Entry 6XC3 (X-ray diffraction, 2.70 A resolution); this record covers chains A and B of the 5 polymer chains in the assembly.

Chain A:
Molecule: CC12.1 light chain
Source organism: Homo sapiens
Chain sequence (217 residues; each row starts with the number of its first residue; a row labelled like 95A-95B holds insertion residues (95A, then the next letters in order)):
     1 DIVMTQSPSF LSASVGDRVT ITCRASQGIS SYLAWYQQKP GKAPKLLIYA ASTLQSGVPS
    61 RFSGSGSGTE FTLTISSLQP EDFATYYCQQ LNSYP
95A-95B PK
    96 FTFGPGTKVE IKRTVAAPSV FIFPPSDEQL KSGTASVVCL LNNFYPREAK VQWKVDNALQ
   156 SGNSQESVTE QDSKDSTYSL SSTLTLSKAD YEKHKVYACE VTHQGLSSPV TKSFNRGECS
Not modelled in the structure: 214-215
Disulfide bonds: Cys23-Cys88, Cys134-Cys194

Chain B:
Molecule: CC12.1 heavy chain
Source organism: Homo sapiens
Chain sequence (220 residues; numbered 1 to 216 plus 4 insertion-coded residues; the number before each row is that of its first residue; a row labelled like 82A-82C holds insertion residues (82A, then the next letters in order)):
     1 EVQLVESGGG LIQPGGSLRL SCAASGLTVS SNYMSWVRQA PGKGLEWVSV IYSGGSTFYA
    61 DSVKGRFTIS RDNSKNTLYL QM
82A-82C NSL
    83 RAEDTAVYYC ARDLDVYG
  100A L
   101 DVWGQGTTVT VSSASTKGPS VFPLAPSSKS TSGGTAALGC LVKDYFPEPV TVSWNSGALT
   161 SGVHTFPAVL QSSGLYSLSS VVTVPSSSLG TQTYICNVNH KPSNTKVDKK VEPKSC
Not modelled in the structure: 128-132, 216
Disulfide bonds: Cys22-Cys92, Cys140-Cys196

Interface between chain A and chain B:
Pairs across the interface - 67 pairs, chain A then chain B:
  Tyr36(A) - Gly100(B)
  Tyr36(A) - Leu100A(B)  hydrogen bond (side chain-backbone)
  Tyr36(A) - Trp103(B)  hydrophobic
  Gln38(A) - Gln39(B)  hydrogen bond
  Gln38(A) - Tyr91(B)
  Gly41(A) - Tyr91(B)
  Lys42(A) - Tyr91(B)  hydrogen bond (backbone-side chain)
  Ala43(A) - Tyr91(B)  hydrophobic
  Ala43(A) - Gly104(B)
  Pro44(A) - Leu45(B)  hydrophobic
  Pro44(A) - Trp103(B)
  Leu46(A) - Tyr99(B)
  Leu46(A) - Leu100A(B)
  Leu46(A) - Asp101(B)
  Tyr49(A) - Val98(B)
  Tyr49(A) - Tyr99(B)  hydrophobic
  Ala50(A) - Val98(B)
  Tyr87(A) - Gln39(B)  hydrogen bond
  Tyr87(A) - Lys43(B)
  Tyr87(A) - Gly44(B)
  Tyr87(A) - Leu45(B)  hydrophobic
  Gln89(A) - Leu100A(B)
  Leu91(A) - Asp97(B)
  Leu91(A) - Val98(B)
  Asn92(A) - Asp97(B)
  Asn92(A) - Val98(B)
  Pro95A(A) - Trp47(B)
  Pro95A(A) - Phe58(B)  hydrophobic
  Lys95B(A) - Tyr59(B)  hydrogen bond (side chain-backbone)
  Lys95B(A) - Asp61(B)  salt bridge
  Lys95B(A) - Lys64(B)
  Phe96(A) - Trp47(B)
  Phe96(A) - Asp95(B)
  Phe98(A) - Leu45(B)
  Phe116(A) - Ala137(B)  hydrophobic
  Phe118(A) - Leu124(B)  hydrophobic
  Phe118(A) - Ala125(B)
  Phe118(A) - Ala137(B)
  Phe118(A) - Leu138(B)  hydrophobic
  Ser121(A) - Phe122(B)
  Ser121(A) - Pro123(B)
  Asp122(A) - Lys214(B)  salt bridge
  Glu123(A) - Pro123(B)
  Glu123(A) - Lys209(B)  salt bridge
  Gln124(A) - Phe122(B)
  Gln124(A) - Lys143(B)
  Ser131(A) - Leu141(B)
  Ser131(A) - Lys143(B)
  Val133(A) - Leu124(B)  hydrophobic
  Leu135(A) - Phe166(B)  hydrophobic
  Leu135(A) - Val181(B)  hydrophobic
  Asn137(A) - His164(B)  hydrogen bond
  Asn137(A) - Thr183(B)
  Asn138(A) - His164(B)
  Gln160(A) - Val169(B)
  Gln160(A) - Leu170(B)  hydrogen bond (side chain-backbone)
  Gln160(A) - Gln171(B)
  Glu161(A) - Val169(B)
  Ser162(A) - Phe166(B)
  Ser162(A) - Pro167(B)  hydrogen bond (side chain-backbone)
  Ser162(A) - Val169(B)
  Val163(A) - Pro167(B)
  Thr164(A) - Phe166(B)
  Ser174(A) - His164(B)  hydrogen bond
  Ser174(A) - Phe166(B)
  Leu175(A) - Phe166(B)
  Ser176(A) - Phe166(B)
Also at the interface, not in a pair above, chain A (42 interface residues in all): Gln55, Tyr94, Ser127, Thr129, Thr180, Glu213
Also at the interface, not in a pair above, chain B (46 interface residues in all): Val37, Glu46, Val50, Tyr52, Ala60, Gln105, Thr135, Thr165, Ser215

Summary:
The interface between chain A and chain B involves 42 residues on one side and 46 on the other, with 9
hydrogen bonds and 3 salt bridges. Polar contacts include Lys95B(A)-Asp61(B), Asp122(A)-Lys214(B) and
Glu123(A)-Lys209(B).
Here chain A is CC12.1 light chain and chain B is CC12.1 heavy chain, both from Homo sapiens. Entry 6XC3
(Crystal structure of SARS-CoV-2 receptor binding domain in complex with antibodies CC12.1 and CR3022) was
determined by X-ray diffraction (same publication as 6XC2).
